6RVQ - chain A; structure by X-ray diffraction, 1.14 A resolution.

[Chain A]
Protein: Cell division protein FtsZ
Source organism: Staphylococcus aureus
Reference sequence: P0A031 (FTSZ_STAAU); numbering as in UniProt (aligned over 12-315)
Sequence (308 residues; numbered 8 to 315; the number before each row is that of its first residue):
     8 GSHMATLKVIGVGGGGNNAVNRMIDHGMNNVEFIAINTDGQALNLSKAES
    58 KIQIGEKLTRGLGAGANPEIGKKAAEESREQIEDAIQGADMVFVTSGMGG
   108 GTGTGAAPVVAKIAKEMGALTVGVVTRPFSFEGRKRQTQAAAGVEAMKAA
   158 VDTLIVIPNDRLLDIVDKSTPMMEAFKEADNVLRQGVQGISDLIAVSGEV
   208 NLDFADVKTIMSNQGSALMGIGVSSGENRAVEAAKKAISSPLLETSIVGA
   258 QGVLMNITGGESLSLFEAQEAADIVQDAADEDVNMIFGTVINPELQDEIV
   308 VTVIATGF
Differences from the reference sequence: expression tag (8-11)
Metal / ion sites: Ca2+: Leu-200, Val-203, Asn-208, Leu-209
Small-molecule neighbours: GDP (guanosine-5'-diphosphate): Gly-20, Gly-21, Gly-22, Asn-25, Arg-29, Gly-104, Met-105, Gly-107, Gly-108, Thr-109, Gly-110, Thr-133, Pro-135, Phe-136, Glu-139, Arg-143, Asn-166, Leu-169, Phe-183, Ala-186
Swiss-Prot annotation at these positions:
  - binding site (GTP): Gly-21 to Asn-25, Gly-108 to Gly-110, Glu-139, Arg-143, Asp-187

[Summary]
Bound to chain A: GDP. Leu-200, Val-203, Asn-208 and Leu-209 coordinate Ca2+. From UniProt: 11 GTP-binding
residues.
Chain A is Cell division protein FtsZ (Staphylococcus aureus); the structure, SaFtsz-GDP-EthGLy, was
determined by X-ray diffraction together with 6RVM, 6RVN, 6RVP and 6SI9 from the same study.
